PDB entry 6SEE | electron microscopy, 4.20 A resolution (low resolution: residue-level contacts below are approximate; hydrogen-bond / salt-bridge calls are withheld) | chains D and J of the 11 polymer chains in the assembly

Chain D:
Name: Histone H2B type 1-C/E/F/G/I
Source organism: Homo sapiens
UniProtKB: P62807 (H2B1C_HUMAN); residues -3 to 122 here correspond to UniProt positions 1-126 (UniProt number = residue number + 4)
Amino-acid sequence (126 residues; each row starts with the number of its first residue; numbers below 1 keep their minus sign (Met-3 is residue -3)):
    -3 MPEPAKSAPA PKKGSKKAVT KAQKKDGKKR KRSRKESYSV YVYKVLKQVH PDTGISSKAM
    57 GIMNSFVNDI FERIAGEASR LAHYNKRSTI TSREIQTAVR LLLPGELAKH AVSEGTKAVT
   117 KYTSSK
Not modelled in the structure: -3 to 29, 122
UniProt features mapped onto this chain:
  - modified residue: Pro-2 (N-acetylproline), Glu-1 (ADP-ribosyl glutamic acid), Lys2 (N6-(2-hydroxyisobutyryl)lysine), Ser3 (ADP-ribosylserine), Lys8 (N6-(beta-hydroxybutyryl)lysine), Lys9 (N6-(2-hydroxyisobutyryl)lysine), Ser11 (Phosphoserine), Lys12 (N6-acetyllysine), Lys13 (N6-(beta-hydroxybutyryl)lysine), Lys17 (N6-(2-hydroxyisobutyryl)lysine), Lys20 (N6-(2-hydroxyisobutyryl)lysine), Lys21 (N6-(2-hydroxyisobutyryl)lysine), Lys31 (N6-(2-hydroxyisobutyryl)lysine), Glu32 (PolyADP-ribosyl glutamic acid), Ser33 (Phosphoserine), Lys40 (N6-(2-hydroxyisobutyryl)lysine), Lys43 (N6-(2-hydroxyisobutyryl)lysine), Lys54 (N6,N6-dimethyllysine), Arg76 (Dimethylated arginine), Lys82 (N6,N6,N6-trimethyllysine) and 6 more in UniProt
  - glycosylation: Ser109 (O-linked (GlcNAc) serine)
  - cross-link (Glycyl lysine isopeptide (Lys-Gly)): Lys2 (interchain with G-Cter in SUMO2), Lys17 (interchain with G-Cter in SUMO2), Lys31 (interchain with G-Cter in ubiquitin), Lys117 (interchain with G-Cter in ubiquitin)

Chain J:
Molecule: 145-nt DNA strand
Source organism: synthetic construct
Sequence (145 nucleotides; numbered -72 to 72; the number before each row is that of its first residue; numbers below 1 keep their minus sign (DA-72 is residue -72)):
   -72 ATCGATGTAT ATATCTGACA CGTGCCTGGA GACTAGGGAG TAATCCCCTT GGCGGTTAAA
   -12 ACGCGGGGGA CAGCGCGTAC GTGCGTTTAA GCGGTGCTAG AGCTGTCTAC GACCAATTGA
    48 GCGGCCTCGG CACCGGGATT CTGAT

How chain D and chain J interact:
Contacting residue pairs (13; chain D residue first):
  Arg30(D) with DC-47(J); DT-46(J)
  Tyr39(D) with DA-53(J); DC-52(J)
  Lys43(D) with DC-52(J)
  Ser52(D) with DC-54(J)
  Ser53(D) with DC-54(J)
  Lys82(D) with DA-34(J)
  Arg83(D) with DA-34(J)
  Ser84(D) with DG-35(J); DA-34(J)
  Thr85(D) with DG-35(J); DA-34(J)
Interface residues without a listed pair, chain D (11 interface residues in all): Gly50, Ile51
Interface residues without a listed pair, chain J (8 interface residues in all): DG-33

Summary:
11 residues of chain D face 8 of chain J across their interface.
Here chain D is Histone H2B type 1-C/E/F/G/I (Homo sapiens) and chain J is a 145-nt DNA strand (synthetic
construct). Entry 6SEE (Class2A : CENP-A nucleosome in complex with CENP-C central region) was determined by
electron microscopy together with 6SE0, 6SE6, 6SEF and 6SEG from the same study.
